3WQM - chain A; structure by X-ray diffraction, 2.10 A resolution.

[Chain A]
Name: Diterpene synthase
Source organism: Mycobacterium tuberculosis
Notes: EC 3.1.7.9, 3.1.7.8
UniProt: O50407 (TUBOL_MYCTU); numbering as in UniProt (aligned over 1-296)
Sequence (301 residues; each row starts with the number of its first residue; numbers below 1 keep their minus sign (Ala-4 is residue -4)):
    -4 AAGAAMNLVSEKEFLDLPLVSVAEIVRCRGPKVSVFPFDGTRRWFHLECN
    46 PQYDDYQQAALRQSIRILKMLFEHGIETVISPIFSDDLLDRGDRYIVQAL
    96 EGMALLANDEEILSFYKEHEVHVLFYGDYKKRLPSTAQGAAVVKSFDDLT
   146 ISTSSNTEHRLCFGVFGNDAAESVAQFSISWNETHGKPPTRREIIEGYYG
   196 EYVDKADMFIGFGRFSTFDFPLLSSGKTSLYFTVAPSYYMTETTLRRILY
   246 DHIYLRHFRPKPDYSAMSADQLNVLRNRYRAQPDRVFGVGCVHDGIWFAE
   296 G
Unresolved in the structure: -4 to -1, 46-48
Construct notes: expression tag (-4 to 0)
Bound ions: Mg2+: Asp34 (together with B29)
Residues lining bound ligands:
  - B29 ([2-(3-dibenzofuran-4-yl-phenyl)-1-hydroxy-1-phosphono-ethyl]-phosphonic acid), molecule 1: Phe33, Asp34, Gly35, Thr36, Arg37, Tyr51, Gln52, Ala55, Leu56, Ser59, Ile78, Phe79, Tyr90, Gln93, Ala94, Gly97, Leu100, Leu101, Tyr233
  - B29, molecule 2: Asp34, Gly35, Thr36, Arg37, Arg38, His41, Leu42, Arg86, Tyr90, Tyr259, Ser260, Leu267, Leu270, Ile291
What the authors report for this chain:
  - Mg2+ coordination: Asp34
  - binding site for B29: His41, Tyr259, Ser260, Leu267
  - catalytic residues: Asp34, Arg38, Tyr51, Tyr90
  - mutagenesis - Y51F, Y51F/Y90F: decreased catalytic activity
  - mutagenesis - D34A, R38A, Y90F: decreased catalytic activity on iso-TOH
  - mutagenesis - D34A, R38A, Y90F: unchanged catalytic activity on TOH

[In short]
Ligands of chain A: compound B29. The paper reports catalytic residues Asp34, Arg38 and Tyr51 among others;
D34A, R38A and Y90F reduce catalytic activity on iso-TOH; 5 substitutions were tested in all.
Chain A is Diterpene synthase (Mycobacterium tuberculosis); the structure, Crystal structure of Rv3378c with
inhibitor BPH-629, was determined by X-ray diffraction, deposited together with 4ONC, 3WQN, 4KT8, 3WQK and
3WQL.
